Entry 4G7E (X-ray diffraction, 2.20 A resolution); this record covers chains A and B.

# Chain A
Molecule: urease
From: Cajanus cajan
Notes: EC 3.5.1.5
Sequence (840 residues; numbered 1 to 840; the number before each row is that of its first residue):
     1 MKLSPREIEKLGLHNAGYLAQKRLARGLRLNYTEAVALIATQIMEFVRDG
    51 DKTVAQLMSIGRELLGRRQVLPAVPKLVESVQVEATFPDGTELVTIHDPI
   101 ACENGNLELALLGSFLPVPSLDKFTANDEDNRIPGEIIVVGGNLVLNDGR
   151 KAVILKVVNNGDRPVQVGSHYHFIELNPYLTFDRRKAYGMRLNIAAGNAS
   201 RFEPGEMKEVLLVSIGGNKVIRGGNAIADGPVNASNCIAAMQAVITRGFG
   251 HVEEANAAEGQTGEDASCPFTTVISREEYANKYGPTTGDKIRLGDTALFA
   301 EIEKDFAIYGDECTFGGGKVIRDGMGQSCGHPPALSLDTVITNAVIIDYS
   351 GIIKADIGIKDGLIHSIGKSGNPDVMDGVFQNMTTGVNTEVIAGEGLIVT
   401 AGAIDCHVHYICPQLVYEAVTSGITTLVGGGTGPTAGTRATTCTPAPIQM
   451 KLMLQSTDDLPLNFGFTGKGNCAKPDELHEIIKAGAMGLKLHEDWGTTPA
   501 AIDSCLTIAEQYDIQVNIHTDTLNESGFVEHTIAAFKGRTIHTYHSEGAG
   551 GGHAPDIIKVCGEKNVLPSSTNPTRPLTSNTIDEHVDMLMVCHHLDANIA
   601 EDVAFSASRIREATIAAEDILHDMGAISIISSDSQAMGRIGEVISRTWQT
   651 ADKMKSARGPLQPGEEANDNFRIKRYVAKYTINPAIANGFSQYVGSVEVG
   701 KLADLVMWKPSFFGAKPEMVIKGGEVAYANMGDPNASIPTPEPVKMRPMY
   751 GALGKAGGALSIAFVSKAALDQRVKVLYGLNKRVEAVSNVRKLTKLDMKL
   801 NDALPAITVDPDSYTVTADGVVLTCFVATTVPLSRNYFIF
Not modelled in the structure: 130-132, 663-666
Modified residues: K490 (lysine nz-carboxylic acid; KCX); C592 (s,s-(2-hydroxyethyl)thiocysteine; CME)
Metal / ion sites: Ni2+ site 1: H407, H409, K490, D633; Ni2+ site 2: K490, H519, H545

# Chain B
Molecule: urease
From: Cajanus cajan
Notes: EC 3.5.1.5
Sequence (840 residues; each row starts with the number of its first residue):
     1 MKLSPREIEKLGLHNAGYLAQKRLARGLRLNYTEAVALIATQIMEFVRDG
    51 DKTVAQLMSIGRELLGRRQVLPAVPKLVESVQVEATFPDGTELVTIHDPI
   101 ACENGNLELALLGSFLPVPSLDKFTANDEDNRIPGEIIVVGGNLVLNDGR
   151 KAVILKVVNNGDRPVQVGSHYHFIELNPYLTFDRRKAYGMRLNIAAGNAS
   201 RFEPGECKEVLLVSIGGNKVIRGGNAIADGPVNASNCIAAMQAVITRGFG
   251 HVEEANAAEGQTGEDASCPFTTVISREEYANKYGPTTGDKIRLGDTALFA
   301 EIEKDFAIYGDECTFGGGKVIRDGMGQSCGHPPALSLDTVITNAVIIDYS
   351 GIIKADIGIKDGLIHSIGKSGNPDVMDGVFQNMTTGVNTEVIAGEGLIVT
   401 AGAIDCHVHYICPQLVYEAVTSGITTLVGGGTGPTAGTRATTCTPAPIQM
   451 KLMLQSTDDLPLNFGFTGKGNCAKPDELHEIIKAGAMGLKLHEDWGTTPA
   501 AIDSCLTIAEQYDIQVNIHTDTLNESGFVEHTIAAFKGRTIHTYHSEGAG
   551 GGHAPDIIKVCGEKNVLPSSTNPTRPLTSNTIDEHVDMLMVCHHLDANIA
   601 EDVAFSASRIREATIAAEDILHDMGAISIISSDSQAMGRIGEVISRTWQT
   651 ADKMKSARGPLQPGEEANDNFRIKRYVAKYTINPAIANGFSQYVGSVEVG
   701 KLADLVMWKPSFFGAKPEMVIKGGEVAYANMGDPNASIPTPEPVKMRPMY
   751 GALGKAGGALSIAFVSKAALDQRVKVLYGLNKRVEAVSNVRKLTKLDMKL
   801 NDALPAITVDPDSYTVTADGVVLTCFVATTVPLSRNYFIF
Not modelled in the structure: 130-132, 663-666
Modified residues: C207 (s,s-(2-hydroxyethyl)thiocysteine; CME); K490 (lysine nz-carboxylic acid; KCX); C592 (s,s-(2-hydroxyethyl)thiocysteine; CME)
Metal / ion sites: Ni2+ site 1: H407, H409, K490, D633; Ni2+ site 2: K490, H519, H545
Ligand contacts: Mg2+ (MG): R29, R67, V70, L71, P72, A126, N127, D128

# Interface between chain A and chain B
Pairs across the interface (23):
  P332(A) with D476(B)
  A334(A) with H479(B); E480(B); K483(B)
  K360(A) with K483(B)
  D361(A) with K483(B), salt bridge; D771(B); Q772(B)
  L363(A) with D771(B)
  D476(A) with P332(B)
  H479(A) with P332(B); A334(B); L335(B)
  E480(A) with A334(B)
  K483(A) with A334(B); K360(B); D361(B), salt bridge
  D771(A) with L363(B)
  Q772(A) with D361(B)
  R773(A) with N781(B), hydrogen bond (side chain-backbone); R783(B)
  N781(A) with R773(B), hydrogen bond (backbone-side chain)
  R783(A) with R773(B)
Other interface residues (no listed pair), chain A (23 interface residues in all): H331, L335, P475, G758, A759, K767, A768, K775, K782
Other interface residues (no listed pair), chain B (24 interface residues in all): H331, P333, P475, G758, A759, K767, A768, K775, K782

# In short
23 residues of chain A face 24 of chain B across their interface; the contacts include 2 hydrogen bonds and 2
salt bridges. Polar pairs include D361(A)-K483(B), K483(A)-D361(B) and R773(A)-N781(B). Ligands of chain B:
Mg2+. H407(A), H409(A), K490(A) and D633(A) form the Ni2+ site 1.
Chain A is urease and chain B is urease, both from Cajanus cajan; the structure, Crystal structure of pigeon
pea urease, was determined by X-ray diffraction.
